Entry 1XDM (X-ray diffraction, 3.00 A resolution); this record covers chains A and B.

# Chain A (and B)
Molecule: Fructose-bisphosphate aldolase B
From: Homo sapiens
Notes: EC 4.1.2.13; chain B of this document is another copy of the same molecule, construct and numbering; everything in this record applies to it too
UniProt: P05062 (ALDOB_HUMAN); residues 1-363 here = UniProt positions 1-363
Amino-acid sequence (365 residues; numbered -1 to 363; the number before each row is that of its first residue; numbers below 1 keep their minus sign (Gly-1 is residue -1)):
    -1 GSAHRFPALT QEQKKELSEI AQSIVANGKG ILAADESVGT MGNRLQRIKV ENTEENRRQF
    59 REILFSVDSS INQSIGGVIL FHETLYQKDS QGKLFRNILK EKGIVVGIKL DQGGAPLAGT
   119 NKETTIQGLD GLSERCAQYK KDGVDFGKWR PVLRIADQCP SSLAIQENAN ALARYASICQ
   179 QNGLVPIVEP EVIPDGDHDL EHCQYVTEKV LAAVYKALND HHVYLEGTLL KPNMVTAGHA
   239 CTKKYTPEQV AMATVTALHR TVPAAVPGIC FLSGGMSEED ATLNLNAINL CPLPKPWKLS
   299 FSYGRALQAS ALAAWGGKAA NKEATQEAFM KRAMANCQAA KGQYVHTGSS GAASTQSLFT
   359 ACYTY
Not modelled in the structure: -1 to 4, 110-125, 150-158, 192-194, 236-242, 343-363 (chain B: -1 to 5, 110-127, 150-158, 194-196, 235-240, 346-363)
Differences from the reference sequence: cloning artifact (-1 to 0); engineered mutation Pro149 (Ala in P05062)
UniProt features mapped onto this chain:
  - modified residue: Lys13 (N6-succinyllysine)

# Chain A / chain B interface
Residue-residue contacts - 25 pairs, chain A then chain B:
  Glu206(A) - Asn217(B)
  Ala210(A) - Lys214(B)
  Ala210(A) - Asn217(B)
  Lys214(A) - Lys214(B)
  Asn217(A) - Glu206(B)  hydrogen bond (side chain-backbone)
  Asn217(A) - Ala210(B)
  Asn217(A) - Thr259(B)
  Leu223(A) - Arg258(B)
  Glu224(A) - His257(B)
  Glu224(A) - Arg258(B)  salt bridge
  His257(A) - Glu224(B)
  His257(A) - Pro261(B)
  His257(A) - Ala262(B)  hydrogen bond (backbone-backbone)
  His257(A) - Ala263(B)  hydrogen bond (backbone-backbone)
  Arg258(A) - Leu223(B)
  Arg258(A) - Glu224(B)  salt bridge
  Arg258(A) - Pro261(B)
  Arg258(A) - Ala263(B)
  Pro261(A) - His257(B)
  Pro261(A) - Arg258(B)
  Ala262(A) - His257(B)  hydrogen bond (backbone-backbone)
  Ala263(A) - His257(B)  hydrogen bond (backbone-backbone)
  Pro292(A) - Ala262(B)
  Pro294(A) - Ala262(B)
  Pro294(A) - Pro294(B)  hydrophobic
Other interface residues (no listed pair), chain A (18 interface residues in all): Tyr203, Lys207, Ala211, Tyr222, Thr259
Other interface residues (no listed pair), chain B (17 interface residues in all): Lys207, His220, Tyr222, Pro292

# Overview
Chain A and chain B form an interface of 18 and 17 residues respectively, with 5 hydrogen bonds and 2 salt
bridges. Among the polar pairs are Glu224(A)-Arg258(B), Asn217(A)-Glu206(B) and His257(A)-Ala262(B).
Chain A and chain B are both Fructose-bisphosphate aldolase B (Homo sapiens); the structure, Structure of
human aldolase B associated with hereditary fructose intolerance (A149P), at 291K, was determined by X-ray
diffraction (same publication as 1XDL).
